Entry 5BSY (X-ray diffraction, 1.60 A resolution); this record covers chains A and B.

Chain A (and B):
Name: Capsid protein
Organism: Norwalk virus
Notes: fragment: protruding domain, residues 224-538; chain B of this document is another copy of the same molecule, construct and numbering; everything in this record applies to it too
UniProtKB: Q5F4T5 (Q5F4T5_9CALI); residue numbers follow UniProt; this construct covers 224-538
Amino-acid sequence (315 residues; each row starts with the number of its first residue):
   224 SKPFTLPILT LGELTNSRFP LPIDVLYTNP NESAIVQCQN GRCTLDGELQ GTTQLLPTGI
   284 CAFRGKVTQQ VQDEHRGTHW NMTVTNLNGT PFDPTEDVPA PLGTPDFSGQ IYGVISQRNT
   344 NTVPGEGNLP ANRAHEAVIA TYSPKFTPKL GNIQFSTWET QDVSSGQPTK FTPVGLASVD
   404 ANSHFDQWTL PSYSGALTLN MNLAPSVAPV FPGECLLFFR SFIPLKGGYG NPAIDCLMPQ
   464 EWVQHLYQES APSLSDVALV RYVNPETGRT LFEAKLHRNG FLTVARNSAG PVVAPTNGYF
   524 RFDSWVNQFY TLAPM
Unresolved in the structure: 224, 346-349 (chain B: 224)
Residues lining bound ligands: citrate anion (FLC): Asn342, Ala354, Asn355, Arg356, Asp385, Ser387

How chain A and chain B interact:
Contacting residue pairs (92; chain A residue first):
  Pro230(A) - Gln471(B)
  Ile231(A) - Gln471(B)  hydrogen bond (backbone-side chain)
  Leu232(A) - Gln471(B)
  Gly235(A) - Leu279(B)
  Glu236(A) - Leu278(B)
  Glu236(A) - Leu279(B)
  Glu236(A) - Tyr470(B)
  Leu237(A) - Leu279(B)
  Thr238(A) - Leu279(B)
  Thr238(A) - Pro280(B)
  Thr238(A) - Thr281(B)
  Pro243(A) - Thr281(B)
  Leu244(A) - Thr281(B)
  Leu244(A) - Lys393(B)
  Pro245(A) - Thr281(B)
  Leu278(A) - Glu236(B)
  Leu279(A) - Gly235(B)
  Leu279(A) - Glu236(B)
  Leu279(A) - Leu237(B)
  Leu279(A) - Thr238(B)
  Pro280(A) - Thr238(B)
  Pro280(A) - Pro280(B)  hydrophobic
  Pro280(A) - Glu464(B)
  Thr281(A) - Thr238(B)
  Thr281(A) - Pro243(B)
  Thr281(A) - Leu244(B)
  Thr281(A) - Pro245(B)
  Tyr335(A) - Val337(B)
  Tyr335(A) - Ala357(B)
  Val337(A) - Tyr335(B)
  Ser339(A) - Pro447(B)
  Arg341(A) - Ile446(B)  hydrogen bond (side chain-backbone)
  Arg341(A) - Pro447(B)
  Arg341(A) - Leu448(B)
  Arg341(A) - Gly453(B)  hydrogen bond (side chain-backbone)
  Arg341(A) - Asn454(B)  hydrogen bond
  Arg341(A) - Pro455(B)
  Leu352(A) - Tyr452(B)
  Leu352(A) - Gly453(B)
  Pro353(A) - Gly451(B)
  Pro353(A) - Tyr452(B)
  Pro353(A) - Gly453(B)  hydrogen bond (backbone-backbone)
  Ala354(A) - Gly451(B)
  Ala354(A) - Tyr452(B)  hydrophobic
  Asn355(A) - Leu448(B)
  Asn355(A) - Gly450(B)
  Asn355(A) - Gly451(B)  hydrogen bond (backbone-backbone)
  Asn355(A) - Tyr452(B)
  Asn355(A) - Gly453(B)  hydrogen bond (side chain-backbone)
  Arg356(A) - Leu448(B)
  Arg356(A) - Lys449(B)
  Ala357(A) - Tyr335(B)  hydrophobic
  Ala357(A) - Leu448(B)
  Ala357(A) - Lys449(B)  hydrogen bond (backbone-side chain)
  His358(A) - Lys449(B)
  Glu359(A) - Glu359(B)
  Lys393(A) - Leu244(B)
  Lys393(A) - Pro447(B)
  Ile446(A) - Arg341(B)  hydrogen bond (backbone-side chain)
  Pro447(A) - Ser339(B)
  Pro447(A) - Arg341(B)
  Pro447(A) - Lys393(B)
  Leu448(A) - Arg341(B)
  Leu448(A) - Asn355(B)
  Leu448(A) - Arg356(B)
  Leu448(A) - Ala357(B)
  Lys449(A) - Arg356(B)
  Lys449(A) - Ala357(B)  hydrogen bond (side chain-backbone)
  Lys449(A) - His358(B)
  Gly450(A) - Asn355(B)
  Gly451(A) - Pro353(B)
  Gly451(A) - Ala354(B)
  Gly451(A) - Asn355(B)  hydrogen bond (backbone-side chain)
  Tyr452(A) - Val346(B)  hydrophobic
  Tyr452(A) - Glu349(B)
  Tyr452(A) - Leu352(B)
  Tyr452(A) - Pro353(B)
  Tyr452(A) - Ala354(B)
  Tyr452(A) - Asn355(B)
  Gly453(A) - Arg341(B)  hydrogen bond (backbone-side chain)
  Gly453(A) - Pro353(B)  hydrogen bond (backbone-backbone)
  Gly453(A) - Asn355(B)  hydrogen bond (backbone-side chain)
  Asn454(A) - Arg341(B)  hydrogen bond
  Pro455(A) - Arg341(B)
  Glu464(A) - Pro280(B)
  Glu464(A) - Gln467(B)
  Gln467(A) - Glu464(B)
  Gln467(A) - Gln467(B)
  Tyr470(A) - Glu236(B)
  Gln471(A) - Pro230(B)
  Gln471(A) - Ile231(B)  hydrogen bond (side chain-backbone)
  Gln471(A) - Leu232(B)
Also at the interface, not in a pair above, chain A (45 interface residues in all): Arg287, Thr395, Val397, Phe445
Also at the interface, not in a pair above, chain B (47 interface residues in all): Arg287, Thr395, Val397, Phe445

Summary:
Chain A and chain B form an interface of 45 and 47 residues respectively; the contacts include 16 hydrogen
bonds. Polar pairs include Ile231(A)-Gln471(B), Arg341(A)-Ile446(B) and Arg341(A)-Gly453(B). Chain A binds
citrate anion.
Both chains are Capsid protein (Norwalk virus). Entry 5BSY (Crystal structure of GII.10 P domain in complex
with lemon juice) was determined by X-ray diffraction (same publication as 5BSX).
